8WS9 - chains A and B of the 4 polymer chains in the assembly; structure by electron microscopy, 3.78 A resolution.

== Chain A ==
Molecule: Cas12-1
From: unclassified sequences
Chain sequence (737 residues; each row starts with the number of its first residue):
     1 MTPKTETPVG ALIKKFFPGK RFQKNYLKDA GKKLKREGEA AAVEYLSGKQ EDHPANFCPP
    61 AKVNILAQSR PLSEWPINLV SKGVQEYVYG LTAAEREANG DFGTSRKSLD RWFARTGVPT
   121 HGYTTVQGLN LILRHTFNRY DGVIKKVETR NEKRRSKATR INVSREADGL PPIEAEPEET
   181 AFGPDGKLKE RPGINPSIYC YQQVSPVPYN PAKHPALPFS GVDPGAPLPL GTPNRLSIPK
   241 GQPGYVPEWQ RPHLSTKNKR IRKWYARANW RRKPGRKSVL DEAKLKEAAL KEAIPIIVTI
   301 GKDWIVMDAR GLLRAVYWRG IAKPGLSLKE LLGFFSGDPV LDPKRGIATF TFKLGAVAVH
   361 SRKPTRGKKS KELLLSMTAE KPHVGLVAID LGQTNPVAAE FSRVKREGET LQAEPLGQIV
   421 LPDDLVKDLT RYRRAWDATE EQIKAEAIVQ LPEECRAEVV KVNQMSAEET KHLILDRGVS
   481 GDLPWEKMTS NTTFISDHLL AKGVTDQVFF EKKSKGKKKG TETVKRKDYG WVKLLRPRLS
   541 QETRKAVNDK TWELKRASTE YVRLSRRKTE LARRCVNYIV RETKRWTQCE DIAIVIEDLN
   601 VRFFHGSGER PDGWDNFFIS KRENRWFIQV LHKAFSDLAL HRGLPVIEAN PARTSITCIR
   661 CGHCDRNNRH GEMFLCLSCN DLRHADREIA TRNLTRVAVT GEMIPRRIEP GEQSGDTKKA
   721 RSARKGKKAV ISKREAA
Disordered / not traced: 1-56, 89-97, 152-191, 212-227, 356-737

== Chain B ==
Molecule: crRNA
From: unclassified sequences
Sequence (46 nucleotides; numbered -25 to 20; the number before each row is that of its first residue; numbers below 1 keep their minus sign (U-25 is residue -25)):
   -25 UCAACGCUUG CUCGGUUCGC CGAGACUCCC CUACGUGCUG CUGAAG
Disordered / not traced: -25 to -22, 5-20

== How chain A and chain B interact ==
Pairs across the interface - 80 pairs, chain A then chain B:
  Phe57(A) with U1(B), base contact
  Pro59(A) with U1(B), phosphate contact
  Pro60(A) with C0(B), phosphate contact; U1(B), phosphate contact
  Lys62(A) with C2(B), hydrogen bond to the sugar
  Asn64(A) with U-17(B), hydrogen bond to the base; G-16(B), sugar contact
  Gly193(A) with C4(B), phosphate contact
  Asn195(A) with C4(B), hydrogen bond to the sugar
  Pro229(A) with U-18(B), base contact
  Leu230(A) with C-19(B), phosphate contact; U-18(B), phosphate contact
  Arg235(A) with C-5(B), salt bridge to the phosphate
  Gly244(A) with C-6(B), hydrogen bond to the phosphate
  Tyr245(A) with G-7(B), hydrogen bond to the sugar; C-6(B), sugar contact
  Pro247(A) with G-7(B), base contact; C-6(B), sugar contact
  Trp249(A) with U-10(B), sugar contact; U-9(B), base contact; G-7(B), hydrogen bond to the base
  Leu254(A) with C-5(B), sugar contact
  Ser255(A) with G-4(B), sugar contact; A-3(B), hydrogen bond to the phosphate
  Asn258(A) with G-20(B), hydrogen bond to the phosphate; C-19(B), hydrogen bond to the phosphate
  Lys259(A) with G-4(B), salt bridge to the phosphate; A-3(B), salt bridge to the phosphate
  Arg260(A) with C-19(B), sugar contact; U-17(B), salt bridge to the phosphate; G-16(B), base contact; C-15(B), base contact
  Ile261(A) with C-19(B), hydrogen bond to the sugar; U-18(B), phosphate contact; U-17(B), phosphate contact
  Arg262(A) with U-17(B), phosphate contact; G-4(B), base contact; A-3(B), base contact
  Lys263(A) with U-17(B), hydrogen bond to the phosphate
  Trp264(A) with C-6(B), phosphate contact
  Tyr265(A) with U-17(B), sugar contact
  Ala266(A) with U-17(B), phosphate contact; G-16(B), phosphate contact
  Arg267(A) with G-16(B), phosphate contact; C-15(B), salt bridge to the phosphate
  Ala268(A) with C-15(B), phosphate contact; C-13(B), base contact
  Asn269(A) with G-12(B), base contact; C-6(B), hydrogen bond to the base; C-5(B), hydrogen bond to the base
  Arg271(A) with C-13(B), salt bridge to the phosphate; G-12(B), salt bridge to the phosphate
  Lys273(A) with G-12(B), phosphate contact
  Arg276(A) with G-12(B), hydrogen bond to the base; G-11(B), hydrogen bond to the base; U-10(B), base contact; C-5(B), base contact
  Lys277(A) with C-8(B), base contact
  Glu292(A) with U-18(B), hydrogen bond to the base
  Ile294(A) with U-18(B), base contact
  Asp308(A) with U-17(B), sugar contact
  Arg310(A) with U-18(B), sugar contact; U-17(B), sugar contact
  Gly311(A) with U-17(B), base contact
  Leu313(A) with U-18(B), base contact
  Arg314(A) with C-19(B), base contact; U-17(B), hydrogen bond to the base; G-16(B), hydrogen bond to the base; C0(B), base contact
  Tyr317(A) with G-20(B), hydrogen bond to the base; C-19(B), sugar contact; U-18(B), phosphate contact
  Trp318(A) with C-19(B), base contact; A-1(B), phosphate contact; C0(B), hydrogen bond to the phosphate
  Gly320(A) with C-21(B), base contact
  Lys323(A) with G-20(B), sugar contact; C-19(B), phosphate contact
  Arg345(A) with C3(B), salt bridge to the phosphate; C4(B), salt bridge to the phosphate
Interface residues without a listed pair, chain A (50 interface residues in all): Val246, Trp270, Gly275, Arg319, Ala322, Asp342
Interface residues without a listed pair, chain B (25 interface residues in all): G-2

== Summary ==
50 residues of chain A and 25 residues of chain B are in contact; the contacts include 20 hydrogen bonds and 9
salt bridges. Polar contacts include Asn64(A)-U-17(B), Trp249(A)-G-7(B) and Asn269(A)-C-6(B).
Here chain A is Cas12-1 and chain B is crRNA, both from unclassified sequences. Entry 8WS9 (Cryo-EM mini
structure of Cas12-1 with 5 nt complementary heteroduplex) was determined by electron microscopy.
